PDB entry 9L41 | electron microscopy, 2.99 A resolution | chains A and B of the 9 polymer chains in the assembly

# Chain A
Protein: Structural polyprotein
Source organism: Western equine encephalitis virus
UniProt: Q9J1K1 (Q9J1K1_WEEV); residues 1-439 here correspond to UniProt positions 798-1236 (UniProt number = residue number + 797)
Sequence (439 residues; each row starts with the number of its first residue):
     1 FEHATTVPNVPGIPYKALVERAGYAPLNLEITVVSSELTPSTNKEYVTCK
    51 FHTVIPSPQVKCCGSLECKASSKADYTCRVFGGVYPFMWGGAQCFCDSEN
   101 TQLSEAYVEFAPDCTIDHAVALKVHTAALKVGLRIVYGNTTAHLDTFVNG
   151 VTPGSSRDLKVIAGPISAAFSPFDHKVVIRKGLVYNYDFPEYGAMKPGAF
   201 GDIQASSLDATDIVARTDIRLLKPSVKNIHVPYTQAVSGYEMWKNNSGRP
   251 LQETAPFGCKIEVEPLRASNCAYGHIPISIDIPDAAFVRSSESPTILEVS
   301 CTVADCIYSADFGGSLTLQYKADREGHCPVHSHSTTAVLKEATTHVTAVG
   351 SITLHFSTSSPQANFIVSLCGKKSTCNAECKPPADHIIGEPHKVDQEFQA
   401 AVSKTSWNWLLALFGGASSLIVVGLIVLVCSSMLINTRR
Disulfides: Cys49-Cys114, Cys62-Cys94, Cys63-Cys96, Cys259-Cys271, Cys301-Cys376, Cys306-Cys380, Cys328-Cys370

# Chain B
Protein: Structural polyprotein
Source organism: Western equine encephalitis virus
UniProt: C7EPG2 (C7EPG2_WEEV); residues 5-422 here correspond to UniProt positions 320-737 (UniProt number = residue number + 315)
Sequence (418 residues; row label = number of the first residue in the row):
     5 SITDDFTLTSPYLGFCPYCRHSTPCFSPIKIENVWDESDDGSIRIQVSAQ
    55 FGYNQAGTADVTKFRYMSFDHDHDIKEDSMEKIAISTSGPCRRLGHKGYF
   105 LLAQCPPGDSVTVSITSGASENSCTVEKKIRRKFVGREEYLFPPVHGKLV
   155 KCHVYDHLKETSAGYITMHRPGPHAYKSYLEEASGEVYIKPPSGKNVTYE
   205 CKCGDYSTGIVSTRTKMNGCTKAKQCIAYKSDQTKWVFNSPDLIRHTDHS
   255 VQGKLHIPFRLTPTVCPVPLAHTPTVTKWFKGITLHLTAMRPTLLTTRKL
   305 GLRADATAEWITGSTSRNFSVGREGLEYVWGNHEPVRVWAQESAPGDPHG
   355 WPHEIIIHYYHRHPVYTVIVLCGVALAILVGTASSAACIAKARRDCLTPY
   405 ALAPNATVPTALAVLCCI
Disulfides: Cys20-Cys128, Cys23-Cys29, Cys95-Cys109, Cys156-Cys270, Cys205-Cys230, Cys207-Cys224

# Interface between chain A and chain B
Contacting residue pairs (94):
  His52(A) - Asn37(B)
  Pro56(A) - Asn243(B)
  Pro56(A) - Pro245(B)
  Ser57(A) - Asn243(B)  hydrogen bond
  Ser57(A) - Ser244(B)  hydrogen bond (side chain-backbone)
  Ser57(A) - Leu247(B)
  Ser57(A) - Arg249(B)  hydrogen bond (backbone-side chain)
  Pro58(A) - Leu247(B)
  Pro58(A) - Ile248(B)
  Pro58(A) - Arg249(B)
  Gln59(A) - Arg249(B)
  Met88(A) - His178(B)
  Trp89(A) - Asp74(B)
  Trp89(A) - His77(B)
  Gly90(A) - His178(B)
  Gly90(A) - Ala179(B)
  Gly90(A) - Tyr180(B)
  Gly90(A) - Lys181(B)  hydrogen bond (backbone-backbone)
  Gln93(A) - Ala179(B)
  Gln93(A) - Ile231(B)
  Cys94(A) - Ile231(B)
  Phe95(A) - Glu204(B)
  Phe95(A) - Lys206(B)
  Phe95(A) - Lys228(B)
  Phe95(A) - Gln229(B)
  Glu105(A) - Arg249(B)  salt bridge
  Pro112(A) - Ala167(B)
  Asp113(A) - Glu41(B)
  Asp113(A) - Arg48(B)  salt bridge
  Asp113(A) - Tyr159(B)  hydrogen bond
  Ile116(A) - His157(B)
  Asn228(A) - Phe19(B)
  Asn228(A) - Phe30(B)
  Ile229(A) - Ile248(B)  hydrophobic
  Gln252(A) - Arg302(B)
  Glu253(A) - Arg141(B)  salt bridge
  Glu253(A) - Ala310(B)
  Thr254(A) - Ala308(B)
  Ala255(A) - Arg302(B)  hydrogen bond (backbone-side chain)
  Pro256(A) - Gly305(B)
  Pro256(A) - Leu306(B)
  Phe257(A) - Leu304(B)
  Phe257(A) - Gly305(B)  hydrogen bond (backbone-backbone)
  Phe257(A) - Leu306(B)  hydrophobic
  Gly258(A) - Arg302(B)
  Gly258(A) - Leu304(B)
  Gly258(A) - Arg341(B)
  Cys259(A) - Arg302(B)  hydrogen bond (backbone-side chain)
  Tyr308(A) - His362(B)
  Tyr308(A) - Arg366(B)
  Ser309(A) - Gln345(B)
  Ala310(A) - Gln345(B)
  Pro361(A) - His353(B)
  Glu379(A) - His353(B)  salt bridge
  Cys380(A) - His353(B)
  Pro383(A) - Glu346(B)
  Pro383(A) - Ser347(B)
  Asp385(A) - Gln345(B)
  Asp385(A) - Ser347(B)  hydrogen bond (backbone-side chain)
  His386(A) - Trp283(B)
  His386(A) - Phe284(B)
  His386(A) - Gln345(B)  hydrogen bond (backbone-backbone)
  His386(A) - Ser347(B)  hydrogen bond
  Ile387(A) - Lys282(B)
  Ile387(A) - Val325(B)  hydrophobic
  Ile387(A) - Val342(B)  hydrophobic
  Ile387(A) - Trp343(B)
  Ile388(A) - Val342(B)
  Ile388(A) - Trp343(B)  hydrogen bond (backbone-backbone)
  Ile388(A) - Gln345(B)
  Gly389(A) - Trp343(B)
  Glu390(A) - Trp343(B)
  His392(A) - Arg327(B)
  His392(A) - Ala344(B)  hydrogen bond (side chain-backbone)
  Val394(A) - Arg327(B)
  Gln396(A) - Arg327(B)
  Gln396(A) - Arg366(B)
  Ala401(A) - Tyr363(B)
  Val402(A) - Tyr363(B)
  Ser403(A) - Pro352(B)  hydrogen bond (side chain-backbone)
  Ser403(A) - Tyr363(B)  hydrogen bond (backbone-side chain)
  Trp409(A) - Pro356(B)  hydrophobic
  Leu413(A) - Ile382(B)  hydrophobic
  Phe414(A) - Ile382(B)  hydrophobic
  Ala417(A) - Gly385(B)
  Ala417(A) - Ser389(B)
  Gly424(A) - Ile393(B)
  Gly424(A) - Lys395(B)  hydrogen bond (backbone-side chain)
  Gly424(A) - Ala396(B)
  Leu425(A) - Lys395(B)
  Val427(A) - Ala396(B)  hydrophobic
  Leu428(A) - Asp399(B)
  Arg438(A) - Pro403(B)  hydrogen bond (side chain-backbone)
  Arg438(A) - Tyr404(B)  hydrogen bond (side chain-backbone)
Interface residues without a listed pair, chain A (71 interface residues in all): Ile55, Val60, Cys63, Gly91, Ala92, Cys96, Asp117, His230, Arg249, Ser359, Pro382, Ala384, Pro391, Leu410, Leu420, Ile421, Ser431, Ile435
Interface residues without a listed pair, chain B (76 interface residues in all): Trp39, Phe73, Tyr210, Cys230, Asp246, Leu265, Gly286, Ile287, Leu298, Thr300, Val378, Ala381, Thr386, Arg397, Cys400, Ala405, Leu406

# Overview
The interface between chain A and chain B involves 71 residues on one side and 76 on the other, with 18
hydrogen bonds and 4 salt bridges. Polar contacts include Glu105(A)-Arg249(B), Asp113(A)-Arg48(B) and
Glu253(A)-Arg141(B).
Here chain A is Structural polyprotein and chain B is Structural polyprotein, both from Western equine
encephalitis virus. Entry 9L41 (Structure of WEEV strain 71V1658 virus-like particles (VLPs) in complex with
human PCDH10 extracellular cadherin repeats ...) was determined by electron microscopy (same publication as
9L3V).
